8EH8 - chains I and J of the 8 polymer chains in the assembly; structure by electron microscopy, 3.40 A resolution.

# Chain I
Protein: DNA-directed RNA polymerase subunit beta
From: Escherichia coli
Notes: EC 2.7.7.6
Reference sequence: P0A8V4 (RPOB_ECO57); numbering as in UniProt (aligned over 1-1342)
Sequence (1342 residues; numbered 1 to 1342; the number before each row is that of its first residue):
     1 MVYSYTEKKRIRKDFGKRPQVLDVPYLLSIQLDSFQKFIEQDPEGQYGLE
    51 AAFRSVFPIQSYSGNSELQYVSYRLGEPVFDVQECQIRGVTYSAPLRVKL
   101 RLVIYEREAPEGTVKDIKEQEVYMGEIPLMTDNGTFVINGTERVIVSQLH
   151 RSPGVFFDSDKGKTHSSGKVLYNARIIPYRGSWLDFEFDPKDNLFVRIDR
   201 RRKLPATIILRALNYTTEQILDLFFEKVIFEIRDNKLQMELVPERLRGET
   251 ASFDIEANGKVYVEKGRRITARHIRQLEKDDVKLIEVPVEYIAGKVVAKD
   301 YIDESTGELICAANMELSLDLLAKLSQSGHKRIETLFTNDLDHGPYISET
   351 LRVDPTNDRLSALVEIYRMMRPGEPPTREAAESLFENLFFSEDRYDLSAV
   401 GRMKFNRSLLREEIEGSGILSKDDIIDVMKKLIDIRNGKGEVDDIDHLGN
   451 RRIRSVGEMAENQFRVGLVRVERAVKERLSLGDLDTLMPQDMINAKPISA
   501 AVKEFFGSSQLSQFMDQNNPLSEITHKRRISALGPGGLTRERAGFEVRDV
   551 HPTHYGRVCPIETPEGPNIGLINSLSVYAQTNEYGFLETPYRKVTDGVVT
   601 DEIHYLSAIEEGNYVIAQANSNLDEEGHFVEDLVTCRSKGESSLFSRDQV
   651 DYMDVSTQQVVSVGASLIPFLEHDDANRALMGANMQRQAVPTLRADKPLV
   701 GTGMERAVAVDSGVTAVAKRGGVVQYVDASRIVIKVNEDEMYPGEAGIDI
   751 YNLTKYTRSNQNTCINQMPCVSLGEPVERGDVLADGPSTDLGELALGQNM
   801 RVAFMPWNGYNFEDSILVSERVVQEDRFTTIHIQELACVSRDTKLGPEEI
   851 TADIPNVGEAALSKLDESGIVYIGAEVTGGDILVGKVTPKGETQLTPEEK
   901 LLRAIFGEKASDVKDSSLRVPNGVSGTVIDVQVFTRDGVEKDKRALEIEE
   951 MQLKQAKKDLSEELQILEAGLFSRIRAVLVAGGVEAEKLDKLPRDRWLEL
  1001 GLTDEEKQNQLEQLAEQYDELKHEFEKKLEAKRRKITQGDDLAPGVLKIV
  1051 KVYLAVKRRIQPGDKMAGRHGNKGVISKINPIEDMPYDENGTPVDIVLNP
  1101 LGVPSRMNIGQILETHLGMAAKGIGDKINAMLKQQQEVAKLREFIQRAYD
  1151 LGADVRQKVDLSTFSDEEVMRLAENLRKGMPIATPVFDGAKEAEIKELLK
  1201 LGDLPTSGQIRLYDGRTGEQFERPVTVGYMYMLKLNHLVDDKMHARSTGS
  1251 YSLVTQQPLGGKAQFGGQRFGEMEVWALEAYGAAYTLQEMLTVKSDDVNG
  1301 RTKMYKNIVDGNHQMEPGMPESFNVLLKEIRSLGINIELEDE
Disordered / not traced: 1, 891-914, 1342
Curated features (UniProtKB/Swiss-Prot):
  - modified residue (N6-acetyllysine): Lys-1022, Lys-1200
Residues lining bound ligands: chapso (1N7): Gln-46, Tyr-47, Tyr-179, Ser-398, Ala-399, Val-400, Arg-452, Glu-458, Glu-461, Asn-462, Arg-465, Glu-583, Tyr-584

# Chain J
Protein: DNA-directed RNA polymerase subunit beta'
From: Escherichia coli
Notes: EC 2.7.7.6
Reference sequence: C3SIA2 (C3SIA2_ECOLX); numbering as in UniProt (aligned over 2-1407)
Sequence (1407 residues; numbered 1 to 1407; the number before each row is that of its first residue):
     1 VKDLLKFLKAQTKTEEFDAIKIALASPDMIRSWSFGEVKKPETINYRTFK
    51 PERDGLFCARIFGPVKDYECLCGKYKRLKHRGVICEKCGVEVTQTKVRRE
   101 RMGHIELASPTAHIWFLKSLPSRIGLLLDMPLRDIERVLYFESYVVIEGG
   151 MTNLERQQILTEEQYLDALEEFGDEFDAKMGAEAIQALLKSMDLEQECEQ
   201 LREELNETNSETKRKKLTKRIKLLEAFVQSGNKPEWMILTVLPVLPPDLR
   251 PLVPLDGGRFATSDLNDLYRRVINRNNRLKRLLDLAAPDIIVRNEKRMLQ
   301 EAVDALLDNGRRGRAITGSNKRPLKSLADMIKGKQGRFRQNLLGKRVDYS
   351 GRSVITVGPYLRLHQCGLPKKMALELFKPFIYGKLELRGLATTIKAAKKM
   401 VEREEAVVWDILDEVIREHPVLLNRAPTLHRLGIQAFEPVLIEGKAIQLH
   451 PLVCAAYNADFDGDQMAVHVPLTLEAQLEARALMMSTNNILSPANGEPII
   501 VPSQDVVLGLYYMTRDCVNAKGEGMVLTGPKEAERLYRSGLASLHARVKV
   551 RITEYEKDANGELVAKTSLKDTTVGRAILWMIVPKGLPYSIVNQALGKKA
   601 ISKMLNTCYRILGLKPTVIFADQIMYTGFAYAARSGASVGIDDMVIPEKK
   651 HEIISEAEAEVAEIQEQFQSGLVTAGERYNKVIDIWAAANDRVSKAMMDN
   701 LQTETVINRDGQEEKQVSFNSIYMMADSGARGSAAQIRQLAGMRGLMAKP
   751 DGSIIETPITANFREGLNVLQYFISTHGARKGLADTALKTANSGYLTRRL
   801 VDVAQDLVVTEDDCGTHEGIMMTPVIEGGDVKEPLRDRVLGRVTAEDVLK
   851 PGTADILVPRNTLLHEQWCDLLEENSVDAVKVRSVVSCDTDFGVCAHCYG
   901 RDLARGHIINKGEAIGVIAAQSIGEPGTQLTMRTFHIGGAASRAAAESSI
   951 QVKNKGSIKLSNVKSVVNSSGKLVITSRNTELKLIDEFGRTKESYKVPYG
  1001 AVLAKGDGEQVAGGETVANWDPHTMPVITEVSGFVRFTDMIDGQTITRQT
  1051 DELTGLSSLVVLDSAERTAGGKDLRPALKIVDAQGNDVLIPGTDMPAQYF
  1101 LPGKAIVQLEDGVQISSGDTLARIPQESGGTKDITGGLPRVADLFEARRP
  1151 KEPAILAEISGIVSFGKETKGKRRLVITPVDGSDPYEEMIPKWRQLNVFE
  1201 GERVERGDVISDGPEAPHDILRLRGVHAVTRYIVNEVQDVYRLQGVKIND
  1251 KHIEVIVRQMLRKATIVNAGSSDFLEGEQVEYSRVKIANRELEANGKVGA
  1301 TYSRDLLGITKASLATESFISAASFQETTRVLTEAAVAGKRDELRGLKEN
  1351 VIVGRLIPAGTGYAYHQDRMRRRAAGEAPAAPQVTAEDASASLAELLNAG
  1401 LGGSDNE
Disordered / not traced: 1-15, 1374-1407
Differences from the reference sequence: expression tag (1)
Ion coordination: Zn2+ site 1: Cys-70, Cys-72, Cys-85, Cys-88; Mg2+: Asp-460, Asp-462 (shared with 2 residues of chain R); Zn2+ site 2: Cys-814, Cys-888, Cys-895, Cys-898

# Chain I / chain J interface
Residue-residue contacts - 377 pairs, chain I then chain J:
  Ser-167(I) with Ser-1064(J), hydrogen bond (backbone-side chain)
  Gly-168(I) with Ala-1065(J)
  Lys-169(I) with Ala-1065(J)
  Ala-271(I) with Glu-1052(J)
  Arg-272(I) with Glu-1052(J)
  Asp-340(I) with Gln-1044(J); Thr-1068(J)
  Phe-545(I) with Pro-750(J); Leu-788(J), hydrophobic; Lys-789(J)
  Arg-548(I) with Arg-780(J), hydrogen bond (backbone-side chain); Leu-788(J)
  Asp-549(I) with Lys-749(J), salt bridge; Pro-750(J); His-777(J), salt bridge
  Val-550(I) with Phe-773(J), hydrophobic; His-777(J), hydrogen bond (backbone-side chain); Arg-780(J)
  His-551(I) with Phe-773(J)
  His-554(I) with Phe-773(J)
  Tyr-555(I) with Val-769(J); Phe-773(J), hydrophobic
  Cys-559(I) with Arg-780(J)
  Pro-560(I) with Phe-773(J), hydrophobic; Thr-776(J); Arg-780(J), hydrogen bond (backbone-side chain)
  Ile-561(I) with Tyr-772(J), hydrophobic; Thr-776(J)
  Thr-563(I) with Arg-780(J)
  Gly-566(I) with Ala-787(J)
  Ile-569(I) with Leu-783(J), hydrophobic; Ala-784(J)
  Asn-573(I) with Arg-780(J)
  Gln-618(I) with Leu-770(J)
  Asn-620(I) with Val-769(J)
  Ser-642(I) with Leu-770(J)
  Thr-657(I) with Val-769(J)
  Val-660(I) with Val-769(J), hydrophobic; Phe-773(J), hydrophobic
  Leu-671(I) with Tyr-772(J), hydrogen bond (backbone-side chain)
  Glu-672(I) with Gly-766(J); Leu-767(J), hydrogen bond (backbone-backbone)
  His-673(I) with Phe-763(J); Arg-764(J), hydrogen bond (side chain-backbone); Glu-765(J), hydrogen bond (side chain-backbone); Gly-766(J)
  Asp-674(I) with Phe-763(J); Tyr-772(J), hydrogen bond (backbone-side chain)
  Asp-675(I) with Arg-744(J), salt bridge; Phe-763(J); Tyr-772(J); Gly-938(J)
  Ala-676(I) with Tyr-772(J); Ala-779(J), hydrophobic
  Asn-677(I) with Ala-779(J); Leu-783(J); Phe-935(J); Gly-938(J)
  Arg-678(I) with Phe-935(J)
  Ala-679(I) with Tyr-772(J)
  Leu-680(I) with Leu-783(J), hydrophobic
  Phe-804(I) with Ser-638(J), hydrogen bond (backbone-side chain)
  Met-805(I) with Ala-633(J); Gly-636(J)
  Pro-806(I) with Asp-505(J); Ala-632(J); Ala-633(J); Ala-637(J)
  Asn-808(I) with Pro-359(J); Phe-629(J); Ala-633(J)
  Gly-809(I) with Val-357(J); Pro-359(J); Phe-629(J)
  Tyr-810(I) with Pro-359(J)
  Phe-812(I) with Val-357(J), hydrophobic; Pro-451(J); Phe-461(J), hydrophobic; Ser-503(J); Gln-504(J); Asp-505(J); Phe-629(J), hydrophobic
  Glu-813(I) with Asp-460(J); Phe-461(J); Gln-504(J), hydrogen bond; Arg-731(J), salt bridge
  Asp-814(I) with Asp-460(J); Asp-462(J); Arg-731(J), salt bridge
  Ser-815(I) with Val-357(J); Phe-461(J)
  Arg-841(I) with Asp-256(J)
  Lys-844(I) with Thr-48(J); Phe-49(J)
  Gly-923(I) with Lys-445(J)
  Pro-1062(I) with Ala-446(J)
  Gly-1063(I) with Val-354(J)
  Lys-1065(I) with Asp-462(J); Gly-463(J)
  Lys-1073(I) with Asp-462(J), salt bridge
  Val-1075(I) with Ile-355(J); Thr-356(J); Phe-461(J), hydrogen bond (backbone-backbone); Gly-463(J)
  Ile-1076(I) with Thr-356(J)
  Ser-1077(I) with Thr-356(J)
  Pro-1100(I) with Ala-637(J); Ser-638(J); Val-639(J)
  Leu-1101(I) with Gln-504(J); Leu-508(J), hydrophobic; Met-725(J), hydrophobic; Ala-730(J), hydrophobic; Arg-731(J)
  Pro-1104(I) with Ile-722(J), hydrophobic; Met-725(J), hydrophobic; Gln-736(J)
  Ser-1105(I) with Arg-731(J); Gln-736(J), hydrogen bond (backbone-side chain); His-936(J)
  Arg-1106(I) with Arg-731(J)
  Met-1107(I) with Gln-739(J); Leu-740(J), hydrophobic; Arg-744(J); Phe-763(J), hydrophobic
  Ile-1109(I) with Met-644(J), hydrophobic; Leu-740(J), hydrophobic; Phe-763(J)
  Ile-1112(I) with Val-639(J); Gly-640(J); Ile-641(J)
  Leu-1113(I) with Ile-641(J), hydrophobic
  His-1116(I) with Ile-641(J), hydrogen bond (side chain-backbone)
  Phe-1187(I) with Leu-767(J); Asn-768(J); Tyr-772(J), hydrophobic
  Glu-1192(I) with Ile-641(J); Arg-764(J), salt bridge
  Lys-1196(I) with Ile-641(J); Asp-642(J), salt bridge
  Ser-1207(I) with Asp-642(J)
  Gln-1209(I) with Val-639(J); Gly-640(J)
  Glu-1219(I) with Arg-634(J), salt bridge
  Phe-1221(I) with Ala-633(J)
  Glu-1222(I) with Tyr-512(J), hydrogen bond (backbone-side chain); Tyr-537(J); Arg-634(J); Ser-635(J)
  Arg-1223(I) with Tyr-512(J); Ser-635(J); Gly-636(J); Phe-719(J), hydrogen bond (side chain-backbone); Ser-721(J), hydrogen bond; Met-724(J)
  Val-1225(I) with Gly-636(J); Ser-638(J)
  Thr-1226(I) with Ser-638(J), hydrogen bond (backbone-side chain); Val-639(J), hydrogen bond (side chain-backbone); Gly-640(J)
  Val-1239(I) with Val-354(J), hydrophobic; Lys-445(J)
  Asp-1240(I) with Lys-445(J)
  Lys-1242(I) with Arg-352(J); Val-354(J); Gln-465(J)
  Met-1243(I) with Arg-352(J); Ser-353(J); Met-372(J), hydrophobic; Lys-445(J)
  His-1244(I) with Gly-351(J); Arg-352(J), hydrogen bond (backbone-backbone)
  Ala-1245(I) with Ser-350(J); Gly-351(J); Met-372(J), hydrophobic; Glu-375(J); Leu-376(J), hydrophobic
  Arg-1246(I) with Asp-348(J), salt bridge; Tyr-349(J), hydrogen bond (backbone-backbone); Ser-350(J), hydrogen bond (backbone-backbone); Leu-376(J)
  Ser-1247(I) with Glu-375(J)
  Thr-1248(I) with Tyr-349(J), hydrogen bond
  Tyr-1251(I) with Asp-348(J), hydrogen bond
  Leu-1253(I) with Arg-99(J), hydrogen bond (backbone-side chain); Pro-251(J), hydrophobic
  Val-1254(I) with Arg-99(J), hydrogen bond (backbone-side chain); Asp-248(J); Leu-249(J); Arg-337(J)
  Gln-1256(I) with Arg-99(J), hydrogen bond
  Gln-1257(I) with Asn-341(J), hydrogen bond (side chain-backbone); Lys-345(J); Arg-346(J)
  Pro-1258(I) with Arg-346(J); Val-347(J); Asp-348(J)
  Leu-1259(I) with Arg-346(J)
  Gly-1260(I) with Arg-346(J)
  Phe-1265(I) with Glu-375(J)
  Gly-1267(I) with Arg-346(J), hydrogen bond (backbone-side chain); Val-347(J); Ser-350(J)
  Gln-1268(I) with Arg-346(J); Val-347(J), hydrogen bond (backbone-backbone); Ser-350(J), hydrogen bond (backbone-side chain); Gly-351(J); Arg-352(J)
  Arg-1269(I) with Arg-339(J), hydrogen bond (side chain-backbone); Gln-340(J), hydrogen bond (side chain-backbone); Gly-344(J), hydrogen bond (side chain-backbone); Lys-345(J); Arg-346(J)
  Phe-1270(I) with Gly-344(J); Lys-345(J), hydrogen bond (backbone-backbone); Val-347(J), hydrophobic; Ile-434(J), hydrophobic; His-469(J)
  Gly-1271(I) with Gly-344(J)
  Glu-1272(I) with Arg-339(J), salt bridge; Leu-343(J); Gly-344(J)
  Met-1273(I) with Thr-428(J)
  Glu-1274(I) with Asn-424(J); Ala-426(J); Thr-428(J), hydrogen bond; Ile-434(J)
  Val-1275(I) with Leu-343(J)
  Trp-1276(I) with Arg-798(J); Val-801(J); Val-917(J); Gln-921(J), hydrogen bond (backbone-side chain)
  Ala-1277(I) with Thr-428(J); Ile-434(J), hydrophobic; Gln-921(J)
  Leu-1278(I) with Met-484(J), hydrophobic
  Glu-1279(I) with Ala-914(J); Val-917(J); Leu-1347(J); Val-1351(J); Ile-1357(J)
  Ala-1280(I) with Arg-431(J), hydrogen bond (backbone-side chain); Glu-913(J); Ile-918(J); Gln-921(J)
  Tyr-1281(I) with Arg-431(J), hydrogen bond (side chain-backbone); Leu-432(J); Ile-434(J), hydrogen bond (side chain-backbone); Gln-435(J); Leu-483(J); Met-484(J), hydrophobic; Asn-489(J), hydrogen bond
  Gly-1282(I) with Gly-1360(J); Thr-1361(J), hydrogen bond (backbone-backbone)
  Ala-1283(I) with Glu-479(J)
  Ala-1284(I) with Glu-479(J), hydrogen bond (backbone-side chain); Ile-1357(J), hydrophobic; Thr-1361(J), hydrogen bond (backbone-side chain); Gly-1362(J)
  Tyr-1285(I) with Glu-475(J); Glu-479(J), hydrogen bond (backbone-side chain); Leu-1356(J); Thr-1361(J)
  Thr-1286(I) with Ala-476(J), hydrogen bond (side chain-backbone); Glu-479(J), hydrogen bond; Met-484(J)
  Leu-1287(I) with Val-1351(J), hydrophobic; Ile-1357(J), hydrophobic
  Gln-1288(I) with Leu-1356(J)
  Glu-1289(I) with Val-470(J); Pro-471(J); Leu-472(J), hydrogen bond (side chain-backbone); Thr-473(J), hydrogen bond (side chain-backbone); Ala-476(J)
  Met-1290(I) with Val-347(J); Leu-422(J), hydrophobic; His-469(J)
  Leu-1291(I) with Lys-345(J); Val-1351(J), hydrophobic; Gly-1354(J)
  Thr-1292(I) with Gly-1354(J)
  Val-1293(I) with Leu-472(J), hydrophobic
  Lys-1294(I) with Arg-346(J); Val-347(J); Asp-348(J), hydrogen bond (backbone-backbone); Tyr-349(J); Val-470(J), hydrogen bond (side chain-backbone); Leu-472(J)
  Ser-1295(I) with Lys-345(J); Arg-346(J), hydrogen bond (side chain-backbone)
  Asp-1296(I) with Asn-341(J); Lys-345(J), salt bridge
  Met-1304(I) with Leu-472(J), hydrophobic; Thr-473(J)
  Tyr-1305(I) with Tyr-349(J); Pro-379(J), hydrophobic; Tyr-382(J)
  Ile-1308(I) with Tyr-349(J); Pro-379(J), hydrophobic; Phe-380(J), hydrophobic; Leu-472(J), hydrophobic
  Val-1309(I) with Pro-379(J); Tyr-382(J); Gly-383(J); Glu-386(J)
  His-1313(I) with Phe-380(J); Leu-472(J); Thr-473(J); Leu-474(J), hydrogen bond (backbone-backbone); Gln-477(J)
  Met-1315(I) with Thr-473(J)
  Met-1319(I) with Glu-16(J); Phe-17(J), hydrophobic; Val-1353(J)
  Pro-1320(I) with Lys-345(J); Val-1353(J); Gly-1354(J)
  Glu-1321(I) with Arg-99(J), salt bridge
  Ser-1322(I) with Asn-341(J), hydrogen bond (side chain-backbone); Leu-342(J); Lys-345(J), hydrogen bond
  Phe-1323(I) with Ile-20(J), hydrophobic; Leu-342(J); Ile-1352(J), hydrophobic
  Val-1325(I) with Arg-99(J); Leu-249(J), hydrophobic; Arg-337(J)
  Leu-1326(I) with Ile-331(J), hydrophobic; Phe-338(J), hydrophobic; Leu-342(J), hydrophobic
  Lys-1328(I) with Glu-100(J); Leu-245(J); Leu-249(J)
  Glu-1329(I) with Leu-245(J); Met-330(J); Arg-337(J)
  Ile-1330(I) with Ile-331(J), hydrophobic
  Arg-1331(I) with Trp-33(J); Met-102(J); Pro-243(J)
  Ser-1332(I) with Met-102(J); Pro-243(J); Val-244(J); Leu-245(J), hydrogen bond (side chain-backbone); Leu-327(J)
  Leu-1333(I) with Trp-115(J), hydrophobic; Pro-243(J); Leu-307(J); Leu-327(J), hydrophobic
  Gly-1334(I) with Leu-24(J); Ala-25(J), hydrogen bond (backbone-backbone); His-113(J), hydrogen bond (backbone-side chain)
  Ile-1335(I) with Ile-22(J), hydrophobic; Ala-23(J); Trp-33(J); Phe-116(J), hydrophobic; Ala-1336(J), hydrophobic
  Asn-1336(I) with Lys-21(J); Ile-22(J); Ala-23(J), hydrogen bond (backbone-backbone); Leu-24(J); Ala-25(J); Met-29(J), hydrogen bond; Trp-33(J)
  Ile-1337(I) with Ile-20(J), hydrophobic; Lys-21(J)
  Glu-1338(I) with Ile-20(J); Lys-21(J), hydrogen bond (backbone-backbone); Met-29(J)
  Leu-1339(I) with Phe-17(J), hydrophobic; Ala-19(J); Ile-20(J), hydrophobic
  Glu-1340(I) with Phe-17(J); Ala-19(J), hydrogen bond (backbone-backbone); Lys-21(J); Arg-1341(J)
  Asp-1341(I) with Asp-18(J)
Other interface residues (no listed pair), chain I (173 interface residues in all): Val-170, Glu-504, Pro-552, Glu-565, Pro-567, Gly-570, Met-681, Trp-807, Asn-811, Pro-1044, Gln-1061, Gly-1074, Asn-1099, Gly-1102, Val-1103, Thr-1217, Pro-1224, Thr-1255, Gly-1261, Arg-1301, Gln-1314, Gly-1318
Other interface residues (no listed pair), chain J (195 interface residues in all): Leu-239, Pro-246, Gly-257, Tyr-269, Asn-320, Tyr-360, Pro-369, Lys-378, Ile-394, Arg-425, Leu-429, Gln-448, Cys-454, Ala-467, Arg-538, Leu-544, Ala-630, Asp-643, Ile-737, Ser-775, Thr-797, Asp-802, Ile-937, Phe-1319, Leu-1332, Arg-1355, Ala-1359

# Summary
173 residues of chain I and 195 residues of chain J are in contact, with 62 hydrogen bonds and 13 salt
bridges. Polar pairs include Asp-549(I)/Lys-749(J), Asp-549(I)/His-777(J) and Asp-675(I)/Arg-744(J). Ligands
of chain I: chapso. Asp-460(J) and Asp-462(J) coordinate Mg2+.
Chain I is DNA-directed RNA polymerase subunit beta and chain J is DNA-directed RNA polymerase subunit beta',
both from Escherichia coli; the structure, Cryo-EM structure of his-elemental paused elongation complex with a
folded TL and a rotated RH-FL (1), was determined by electron microscopy (same publication as 8EG7, 8EG8,
8EGB, 8EH9, 8EHA, 8EHF and 8EHI).
